PDB entry 7OJ4 | X-ray diffraction, 1.83 A resolution | chain A

Chain A:
Name: NS3 helicase domain
Organism: Tick-borne encephalitis virus
Notes: EC 3.6.4.13
Reference sequence: A0A2S1PWV0 (A0A2S1PWV0_9FLAV); residues 173-621 here correspond to UniProt positions 1662-2110 (UniProt number = residue number + 1489)
Sequence (473 residues; row label = number of the first residue in the row):
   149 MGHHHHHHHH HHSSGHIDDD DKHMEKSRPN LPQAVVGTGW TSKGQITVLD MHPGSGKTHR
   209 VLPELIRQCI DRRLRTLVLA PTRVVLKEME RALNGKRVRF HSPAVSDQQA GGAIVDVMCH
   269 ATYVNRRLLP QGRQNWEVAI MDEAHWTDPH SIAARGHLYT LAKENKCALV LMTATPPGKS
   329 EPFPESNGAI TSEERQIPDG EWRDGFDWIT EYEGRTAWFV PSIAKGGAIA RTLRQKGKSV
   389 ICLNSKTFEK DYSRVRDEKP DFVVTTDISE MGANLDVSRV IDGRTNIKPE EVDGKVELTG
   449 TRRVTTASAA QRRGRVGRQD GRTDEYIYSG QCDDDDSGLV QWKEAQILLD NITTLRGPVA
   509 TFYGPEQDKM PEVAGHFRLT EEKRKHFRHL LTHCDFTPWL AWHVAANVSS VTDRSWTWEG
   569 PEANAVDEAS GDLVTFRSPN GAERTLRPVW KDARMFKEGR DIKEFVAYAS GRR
Disordered / not traced: 149-181, 251-259, 502-506
Construct notes: initiating methionine (149); expression tag (150-172)
Reported in the primary citation:
  - mutagenesis - R231A (20 fold), T270A, R274A, D296A, K394A: decreased catalytic activity
  - mutagenesis - R231A, T270A, R274A, K394A: decreased binding to RNA
  - specificity-determining residues: N273, D296, R608 (from molecular simulation)
  - allosteric site: R231, R274, K394

In short:
The paper reports that R231A, T270A and R274A, among others, reduce catalytic activity; an allosteric site at
R231, R274 and K394; 5 substitutions were tested in all.
Chain A is NS3 helicase domain (Tick-borne encephalitis virus); the structure, Crystal structure of apo NS3
helicase from tick-borne encephalitis virus, was determined by X-ray diffraction (same publication as 7BLV,
7BM0 and 7NXU).
